7ZXF - chains A and E of the 5 polymer chains in the assembly; structure by X-ray diffraction, 3.72 A resolution.

Chain A:
Protein: Gametocyte surface protein P45/48
Source organism: Plasmodium falciparum
Reference sequence: Q8I6T1 (P4548_PLAF7); the construct has insertions or renumbered stretches relative to UniProt, so the offset changes along the chain: -1 to 51 = UniProt 1-53; 56-160 = UniProt 54-158; 174-448 = UniProt 174-448
Chain sequence (448 residues; each row starts with the number of its first residue; note: 17 numbers in that range are skipped by the numbering (no residue carries them; nothing is unmodelled there); a row labelled like 160A-160O holds insertion residues (160A, then the next letters in order); numbers below 1 keep their minus sign (Met-1 is residue -1)):
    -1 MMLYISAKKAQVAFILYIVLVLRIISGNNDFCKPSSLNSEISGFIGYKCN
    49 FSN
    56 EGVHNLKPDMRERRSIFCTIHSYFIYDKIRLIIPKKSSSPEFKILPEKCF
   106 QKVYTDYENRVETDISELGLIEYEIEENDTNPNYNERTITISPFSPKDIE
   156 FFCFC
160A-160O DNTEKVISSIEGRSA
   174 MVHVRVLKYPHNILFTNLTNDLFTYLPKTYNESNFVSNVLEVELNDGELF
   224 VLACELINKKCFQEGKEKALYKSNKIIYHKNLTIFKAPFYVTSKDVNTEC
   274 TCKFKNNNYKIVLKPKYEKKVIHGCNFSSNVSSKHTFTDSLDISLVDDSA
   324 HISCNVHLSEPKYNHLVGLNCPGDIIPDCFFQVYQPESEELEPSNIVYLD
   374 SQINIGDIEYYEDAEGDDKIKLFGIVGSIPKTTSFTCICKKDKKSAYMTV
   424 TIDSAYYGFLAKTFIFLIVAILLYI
Unresolved in the structure: -1 to 42, 56-70, 89-98, 160A-160O, 360-366, 429-448
Disulfide bonds: Cys47-Cys73, Cys104-Cys158, Cys227-Cys275, Cys234-Cys273, Cys298-Cys327, Cys344-Cys412, Cys352-Cys410
Covalent attachments: N-acetylglucosamine (NAG) linked to Asn190; glycan linked to Asn204
UniProt features mapped onto this chain:
  - lipidation: Asp426 (GPI-anchor amidated aspartate)
  - glycosylation (N-linked (GlcNAc...) asparagine): Asn48, Asn133, Asn190, Asn204, Asn254, Asn299, Asn303

Chain E:
Protein: 10D8 light chain
Source organism: Mus musculus
Chain sequence (240 residues; numbered -19 to 220; the number before each row is that of its first residue; numbers below 1 keep their minus sign (Met-19 is residue -19)):
   -19 MDSQAQVLMLLLLWVSGTCGDIVMSQSPSSLAVSVGEKVTMSCKSSQSLF
    31 YSSNQKNYLAWYQQKPGQSPKLLIYWASTRESGVPDRFTGSGSGTDFTLT
    81 ISSVKAEDLAVYYCQQYYSYPPTFGGGTKLEIKRADAAPTVSIFPPSSEQ
   131 LTSGGASVVCFLNNFYPKDINVKWKIDGSERQNGVLNSWTDQDSKDSTYS
   181 MSSTLTLTKDEYERHNSYTCEATHKTSTSPIVKSFNRNEC
Unresolved in the structure: -19 to 0, 218-220
Disulfide bonds: Cys23-Cys94, Cys140-Cys200

Interface between chain A and chain E:
Residue-residue contacts - 7 pairs, chain A then chain E:
  Glu205(A) with Ser33(E)
  Ser206(A) with Tyr31(E); Asn34(E), hydrogen bond; Tyr38(E)
  Phe208(A) with Tyr31(E), hydrogen bond (backbone-side chain)
  Val209(A) with Tyr100(E), hydrophobic
  Ser210(A) with Ser99(E), hydrogen bond
Other interface residues (no listed pair), chain E (7 interface residues in all): Tyr98

Overview:
Chain A and chain E form an interface of 5 and 7 residues respectively, with 3 hydrogen bonds. Polar contacts
include Ser206(A)-Asn34(E), Phe208(A)-Tyr31(E) and Ser210(A)-Ser99(E). N-acetylglucosamine is covalently
linked to Asn190(A).
Here chain A is Gametocyte surface protein P45/48 (Plasmodium falciparum) and chain E is 10D8 light chain (Mus
musculus). Entry 7ZXF (Pfs48/45 bound to monoclonal antibodies 10D8 and 85RF45.1) was determined by X-ray
diffraction, deposited together with 7ZWF, 7ZWI, 7ZWM and 7ZXG.
